Entry 6C06 (electron microscopy, 5.15 A resolution (low resolution: residue-level contacts below are approximate; hydrogen-bond / salt-bridge calls are withheld)); this record covers chains D and F of the 7 polymer chains in the assembly.

[Chain D]
Molecule: DNA-directed RNA polymerase subunit beta'
Source organism: Mycobacterium tuberculosis
Notes: EC 2.7.7.6
Reference sequence: A0A045J9E2 (A0A045J9E2_MYCTX); residue numbers follow UniProt; this construct covers 1-1316
Chain sequence (1324 residues; row label = number of the first residue in the row):
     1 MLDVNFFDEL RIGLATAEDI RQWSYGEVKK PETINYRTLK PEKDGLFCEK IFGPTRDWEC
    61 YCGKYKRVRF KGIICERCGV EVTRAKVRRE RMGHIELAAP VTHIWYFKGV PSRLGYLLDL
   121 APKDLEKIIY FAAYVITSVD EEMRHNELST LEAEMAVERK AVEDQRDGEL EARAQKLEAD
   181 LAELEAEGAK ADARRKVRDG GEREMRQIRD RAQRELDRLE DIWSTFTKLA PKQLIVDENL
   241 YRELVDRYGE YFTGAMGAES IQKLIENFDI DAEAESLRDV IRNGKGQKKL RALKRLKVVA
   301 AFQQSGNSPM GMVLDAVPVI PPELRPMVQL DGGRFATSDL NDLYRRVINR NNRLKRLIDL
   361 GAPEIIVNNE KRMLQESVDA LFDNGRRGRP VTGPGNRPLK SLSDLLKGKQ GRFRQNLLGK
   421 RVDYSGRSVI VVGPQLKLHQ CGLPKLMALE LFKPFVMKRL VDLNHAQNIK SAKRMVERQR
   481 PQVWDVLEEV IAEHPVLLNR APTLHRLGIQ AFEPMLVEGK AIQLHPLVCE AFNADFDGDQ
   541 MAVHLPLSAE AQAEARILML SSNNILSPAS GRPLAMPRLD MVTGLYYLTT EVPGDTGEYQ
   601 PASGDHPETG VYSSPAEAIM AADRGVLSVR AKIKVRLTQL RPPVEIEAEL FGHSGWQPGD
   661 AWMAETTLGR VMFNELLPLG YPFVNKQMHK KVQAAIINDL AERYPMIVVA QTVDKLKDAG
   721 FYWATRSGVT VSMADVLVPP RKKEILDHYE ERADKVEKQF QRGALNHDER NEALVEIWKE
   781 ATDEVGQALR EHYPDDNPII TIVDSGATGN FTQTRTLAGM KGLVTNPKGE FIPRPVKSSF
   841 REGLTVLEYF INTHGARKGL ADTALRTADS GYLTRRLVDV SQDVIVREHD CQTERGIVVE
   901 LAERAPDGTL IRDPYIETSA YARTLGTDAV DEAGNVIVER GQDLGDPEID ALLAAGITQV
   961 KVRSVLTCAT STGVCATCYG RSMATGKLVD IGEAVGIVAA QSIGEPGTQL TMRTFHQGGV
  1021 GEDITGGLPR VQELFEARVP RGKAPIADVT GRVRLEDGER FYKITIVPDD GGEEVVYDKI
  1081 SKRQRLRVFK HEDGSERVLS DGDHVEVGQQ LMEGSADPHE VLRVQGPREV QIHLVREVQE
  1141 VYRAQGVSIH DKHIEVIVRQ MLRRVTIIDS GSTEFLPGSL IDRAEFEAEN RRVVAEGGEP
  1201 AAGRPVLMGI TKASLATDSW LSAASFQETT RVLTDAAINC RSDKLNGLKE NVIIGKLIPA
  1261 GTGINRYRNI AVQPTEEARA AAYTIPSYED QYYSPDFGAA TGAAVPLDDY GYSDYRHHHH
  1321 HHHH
Disordered / not traced: 1-3, 1013-1023, 1091-1095, 1283-1324
Differences from the reference sequence: expression tag (1317-1324)
Bound ions: Zn2+ site 1: Cys60, Tyr61, Cys62, Cys78; Mg2+: Asp535, Asp537, Asp539; Zn2+ site 2: Cys968, Cys975, Cys978
Small-molecule neighbours: Fidaxomicin (FI8): Arg84, Lys86, Arg89, Gln410, Arg412

[Chain F]
Molecule: RNA polymerase sigma factor SigA
Source organism: Mycobacterium tuberculosis
Reference sequence: A0A045HD00 (A0A045HD00_MYCTX); residue numbers follow UniProt; this construct covers 1-528
Chain sequence (531 residues; numbered -2 to 528; the number before each row is that of its first residue; numbers below 1 keep their minus sign (Gly-2 is residue -2)):
    -2 GPHMAATKAS TATDEPVKRT ATKSPAASAS GAKTGAKRTA AKSASGSPPA KRATKPAARS
    58 VKPASAPQDT TTSTIPKRKT RAAAKSAAAK APSARGHATK PRAPKDAQHE AATDPEDALD
   118 SVEELDAEPD LDVEPGEDLD LDAADLNLDD LEDDVAPDAD DDLDSGDDED HEDLEAEAAV
   178 APGQTADDDE EIAEPTEKDK ASGDFVWDED ESEALRQARK DAELTASADS VRAYLKQIGK
   238 VALLNAEEEV ELAKRIEAGL YATQLMTELS ERGEKLPAAQ RRDMMWICRD GDRAKNHLLE
   298 ANLRLVVSLA KRYTGRGMAF LDLIQEGNLG LIRAVEKFDY TKGYKFSTYA TWWIRQAITR
   358 AMADQARTIR IPVHMVEVIN KLGRIQRELL QDLGREPTPE ELAKEMDITP EKVLEIQQYA
   418 REPISLDQTI GDEGDSQLGD FIEDSEAVVA VDAVSFTLLQ DQLQSVLDTL SEREAGVVRL
   478 RFGLTDGQPR TLDEIGQVYG VTRERIRQIE SKTMSKLRHP SRSQVLRDYL D
Disordered / not traced: -2 to 201, 528
Differences from the reference sequence: expression tag (-2 to 0)

[Interface between chain D and chain F]
Residue-residue contacts (57; chain D residue first):
  Pro31(D) with Thr365(F)
  Thr33(D) with Ile366(F)
  Tyr36(D) with Ile366(F); Pro369(F)
  Arg67(D) with Gly484(F)
  Met327(D) with Glu419(F); Pro420(F); Ile421(F)
  Leu330(D) with Pro420(F); Leu435(F)
  Gly332(D) with Gln415(F)
  Gly333(D) with Gln415(F)
  Arg334(D) with Gln415(F); Pro420(F)
  Phe335(D) with Gln415(F); Pro420(F); Ile421(F); Ser422(F)
  Ala336(D) with Ile421(F); Ser422(F); Leu423(F); Leu435(F)
  Thr337(D) with Ser422(F); Leu423(F); Asp424(F)
  Ser338(D) with Asp424(F)
  Asp339(D) with Ser422(F); Asp424(F)
  Leu340(D) with Asp424(F)
  Asp342(D) with Thr365(F)
  Arg345(D) with Arg364(F); Thr365(F)
  Asn349(D) with Gln362(F)
  Arg350(D) with Asp319(F)
  Arg353(D) with Asp319(F); Gln322(F); Glu323(F); Gln362(F)
  Pro363(D) with Asn293(F)
  Asn369(D) with Tyr231(F); Leu318(F)
  Glu370(D) with Asp319(F)
  Met373(D) with Leu318(F); Asp319(F)
  Arg387(D) with Ser224(F); Ala225(F)
  Arg389(D) with Asp226(F)
  Arg397(D) with Ser422(F); Asp424(F); Gln425(F)
  Lys400(D) with Asp424(F); Thr426(F); Gln434(F)
  Gln467(D) with Asp525(F)
  Asn468(D) with Asp525(F)
  Ile469(D) with Val448(F)
  Ser471(D) with Asp525(F)
Also at the interface, not in a pair above, chain D (40 interface residues in all): Ile34, Arg69, Leu360, Ile365, Gly388, Lys409, Lys470, Arg474
Also at the interface, not in a pair above, chain F (33 interface residues in all): Met315, Ile329, Arg418, Asp432, Asp483

[In short]
The interface between chain D and chain F involves 40 residues on one side and 33 on the other. Ligands of
chain D: Fidaxomicin. The Zn2+ site 1 is built by Cys60(D), Tyr61(D), Cys62(D) and Cys78(D). Asp535(D),
Asp537(D) and Asp539(D) form the Mg2+ site.
Here chain D is DNA-directed RNA polymerase subunit beta' and chain F is RNA polymerase sigma factor SigA,
both from Mycobacterium tuberculosis. Entry 6C06 (Mycobacterium tuberculosis RNAP Holo/RbpA/Fidaxomicin) was
determined by electron microscopy, deposited together with 6BZO, 6C04 and 6C05.
